PDB entry 3MRI | X-ray diffraction, 2.10 A resolution | chains A and B of the 3 polymer chains in the assembly

Chain A:
Protein: HLA class I histocompatibility antigen, A-2 alpha chain
From: Homo sapiens
Notes: fragment: HLA-A*0201 alpha chain, UNP resiude 25-300
Reference sequence: P01892 (1A02_HUMAN); residues 1-276 here correspond to UniProt positions 25-300 (UniProt number = residue number + 24)
Sequence (293 residues; numbered 1 to 293; the number before each row is that of its first residue):
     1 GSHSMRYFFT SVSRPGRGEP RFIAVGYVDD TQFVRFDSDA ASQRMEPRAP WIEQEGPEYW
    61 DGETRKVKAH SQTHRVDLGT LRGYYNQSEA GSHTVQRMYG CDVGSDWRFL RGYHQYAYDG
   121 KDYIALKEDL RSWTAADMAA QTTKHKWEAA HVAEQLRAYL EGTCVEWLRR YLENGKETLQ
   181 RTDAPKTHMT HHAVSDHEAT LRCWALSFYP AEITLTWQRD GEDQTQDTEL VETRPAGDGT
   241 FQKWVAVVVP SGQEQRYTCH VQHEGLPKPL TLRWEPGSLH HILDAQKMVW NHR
Not modelled in the structure: 275-293
Cystine bridges: C101-C164, C203-C259
Sequence notes: engineered mutation V245 (Ala269 in P01892); expression tag (277-293)

Chain B:
Protein: Beta-2-microglobulin
From: Homo sapiens
Reference sequence: P61769 (B2MG_HUMAN); residues 1-99 here correspond to UniProt positions 21-119 (UniProt number = residue number + 20)
Sequence (100 residues; row label = number of the first residue in the row; numbering starts at 0):
     0 MIQRTPKIQV YSRHPAENGK SNFLNCYVSG FHPSDIEVDL LKNGERIEKV EHSDLSFSKD
    60 WSFYLLYYTE FTPTEKDEYA CRVNHVTLSQ PKIVKWDRDM
Cystine bridges: C25-C80
Sequence notes: expression tag (0)
Curated features (UniProtKB/Swiss-Prot):
  - modified residue: Q2 (Pyrrolidone carboxylic acid)
  - glycosylation: I1 (N-linked (Glc) (glycation) isoleucine), K19 (N-linked (Glc) (glycation) lysine), K41 (N-linked (Glc) (glycation) lysine), K48 (N-linked (Glc) (glycation) lysine), K58 (N-linked (Glc) (glycation) lysine), K91 (N-linked (Glc) (glycation) lysine), K94 (N-linked (Glc) (glycation) lysine)

How chain A and chain B interact:
Residue-residue contacts (57):
  F8(A) - S55(B)
  F8(A) - F56(B)
  F9(A) - F56(B)
  T10(A) - F56(B)
  T10(A) - F62(B)
  V12(A) - S33(B)
  I23(A) - L54(B)  hydrophobic
  V25(A) - D53(B)
  V25(A) - L54(B)
  V25(A) - S55(B)
  Y27(A) - S55(B)
  Y27(A) - Y63(B)
  Q32(A) - D53(B)
  R35(A) - D53(B)  salt bridge
  R48(A) - D53(B)  salt bridge
  S92(A) - M0(B)
  Q96(A) - H31(B)  hydrogen bond
  Q96(A) - F56(B)
  Q96(A) - W60(B)  hydrogen bond (side chain-backbone)
  Q96(A) - F62(B)
  R97(A) - F56(B)
  Q115(A) - K58(B)  hydrogen bond (side chain-backbone)
  Q115(A) - W60(B)
  Y116(A) - W60(B)
  A117(A) - W60(B)
  D119(A) - M0(B)
  D119(A) - I1(B)
  G120(A) - I1(B)
  G120(A) - H31(B)
  G120(A) - W60(B)
  K121(A) - I1(B)
  D122(A) - W60(B)  hydrogen bond
  H192(A) - D98(B)
  R202(A) - D98(B)  hydrogen bond (side chain-backbone)
  R202(A) - M99(B)
  W204(A) - D98(B)
  W204(A) - M99(B)
  V231(A) - Q8(B)
  E232(A) - K6(B)  salt bridge
  E232(A) - Q8(B)  hydrogen bond
  E232(A) - Y26(B)
  E232(A) - S28(B)  hydrogen bond
  T233(A) - Y26(B)
  R234(A) - Q8(B)  hydrogen bond
  R234(A) - Y10(B)
  R234(A) - M99(B)  hydrogen bond (side chain-backbone)
  P235(A) - Y10(B)  hydrogen bond (backbone-side chain)
  P235(A) - N24(B)
  P235(A) - Y26(B)
  A236(A) - R12(B)  hydrogen bond (backbone-side chain)
  A236(A) - N24(B)  hydrogen bond (backbone-side chain)
  G237(A) - R12(B)  hydrogen bond (backbone-side chain)
  D238(A) - R12(B)
  Q242(A) - Y10(B)
  Q242(A) - S11(B)  hydrogen bond (side chain-backbone)
  Q242(A) - R12(B)  hydrogen bond (side chain-backbone)
  W244(A) - M99(B)  hydrogen bond (side chain-backbone)
Also at the interface, not in a pair above, chain A (37 interface residues in all): H93, T94, M98, L206
Also at the interface, not in a pair above, chain B (26 interface residues in all): R3, H13, P14, L65

Overview:
37 residues of chain A face 26 of chain B across their interface, with 16 hydrogen bonds and 3 salt bridges.
Among the polar pairs are R35(A)-D53(B), R48(A)-D53(B) and E232(A)-K6(B).
Chain A is HLA class I histocompatibility antigen, A-2 alpha chain and chain B is Beta-2-microglobulin, both
from Homo sapiens; the structure, Crystal Structure of MHC class I HLA-A2 molecule complexed with HCV
NS3-1073-1081 nonapeptide G4M-V5W variant, was determined by X-ray diffraction.
